5C0R - chains A and L of the 3 polymer chains in the assembly; structure by X-ray diffraction, 3.19 A resolution.

== Chain A ==
Molecule: Hemagglutinin, Envelope glycoprotein, Fibritin fusion protein
Source organism: Influenza A virus, Human immunodeficiency virus type 1 group M subtype B, Enterobacteria phage T4
Notes: fragment: UNP Q6WG00 residues 18-49, 328-402, 436-517, UNP P04578 residues 546-577, 628-654 and UNP D9IEJ2 residues 458-485
Reference sequence: chimeric construct of Q6WG00, P04578, D9IEJ2: residues 1-32 from Q6WG00 (Q6WG00_9INFA) positions 18-49 (UniProt number = residue number + 17); residues 36-107 from Q6WG00 (Q6WG00_9INFA) positions 328-402 (offset varies); residues 110-136 from P04578 positions 628-654 (UniProt number = residue number + 518); residues 143-174 from P04578 positions 546-577 (UniProt number = residue number + 403); residues 175-256 from Q6WG00 (Q6WG00_9INFA) positions 436-517 (UniProt number = residue number + 261); 1 more segments
Chain sequence (305 residues; numbered 1 to 302 plus 8 insertion-coded residues; 5 numbers in that range are skipped by the numbering (no residue carries them; nothing is unmodelled there); the number before each row is that of its first residue; a row labelled like 47A-47H holds insertion residues (47A, then the next letters in order)):
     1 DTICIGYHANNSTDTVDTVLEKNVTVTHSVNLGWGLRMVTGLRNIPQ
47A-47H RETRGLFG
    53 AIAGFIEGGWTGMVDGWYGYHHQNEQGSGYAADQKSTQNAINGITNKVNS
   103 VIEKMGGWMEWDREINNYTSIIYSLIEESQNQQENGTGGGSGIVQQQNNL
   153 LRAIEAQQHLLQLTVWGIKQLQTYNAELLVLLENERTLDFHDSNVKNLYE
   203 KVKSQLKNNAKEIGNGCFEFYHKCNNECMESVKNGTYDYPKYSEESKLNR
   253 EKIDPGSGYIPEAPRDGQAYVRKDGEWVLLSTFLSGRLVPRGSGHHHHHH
Unresolved in the structure: 47A-47H, 139-144, 256-259, 286-302
Sequence notes: linker (33-35, 108-109, 137-142, 257-259); conflict Gln-47 (Ser339 in Q6WG00), Arg-47A (Ile340 in Q6WG00), Glu-47B (Gln341 in Q6WG00), Thr-47C (Ser342 in Q6WG00), Ile-123 (Leu641 in P04578), Tyr-125 (His643 in P04578); expression tag (288-302)
Swiss-Prot annotation at these positions:
  - glycosylation: Asn-119 (N-linked (GlcNAc...) asparagine)
  - region: Lys-171 to Gln-174 (Immunosuppression)
Disulfides: Cys-4/Cys-219, Cys-226/Cys-230
Covalent attachments: N-acetylglucosamine (NAG) linked to Asn-119, Asn-236

== Chain L ==
Molecule: C179 Fab light chain
Source organism: Mus musculus
Notes: antibody fragment or engineered binder
Chain sequence (214 residues; numbered 1 to 214; the number before each row is that of its first residue):
     1 DIQMTQSPASQSASLGESVTITCLASQTIGTWLAWYQQKPGKSPQLLIYA
    51 ATSLADGVPSRFSGSGSGTKFSFKISSLQAEDFVSYYCQQLYSTPWTFGG
   101 GTKLEIKRADAAPTVSIFPPSSEQLTSGGASVVCFLNNFYPKDINVKWKI
   151 DGSERQNGVLNSWTDQDSKDSTYSMSSTLTLTKDEYERHNSYTCEATHKT
   201 STSPIVKSFNRNEC
Disulfides: Cys-23/Cys-88, Cys-134/Cys-194

== Interface between chain A and chain L ==
Contacting residue pairs (8):
  Asp-67(A) with Trp-32(L)
  Gln-86(A) with Thr-31(L), hydrogen bond; Trp-32(L); Tyr-49(L); Ala-50(L)
  Lys-87(A) with Ser-53(L), hydrogen bond
  Gln-90(A) with Tyr-49(L)
  Asn-94(A) with Asp-56(L), hydrogen bond
Also at the interface, not in a pair above, chain A (6 interface residues in all): Asn-91
Also at the interface, not in a pair above, chain L (7 interface residues in all): Thr-52

== Overview ==
6 residues of chain A and 7 residues of chain L are in contact, with 3 hydrogen bonds. Among the polar pairs
are Gln-86(A)/Thr-31(L), Lys-87(A)/Ser-53(L) and Asn-94(A)/Asp-56(L). N-acetylglucosamine is covalently linked
to Asn-119(A) and Asn-236(A).
Chain A is Hemagglutinin, Envelope glycoprotein, Fibritin fusion protein (Influenza A virus, Human
immunodeficiency virus type 1 group M subtype B, Enterobacteria phage T4) and chain L is C179 Fab light chain
(Mus musculus); the structure, Crystal Structure of a Generation 3 Influenza Hemagglutinin Stabilized Stem
Complexed with the Broadly Neutralizing Antibody ..., was determined by X-ray diffraction, deposited together
with 5C0S.
